PDB entry 1R4P | X-ray diffraction, 1.77 A resolution | chains A and C of the 6 polymer chains in the assembly

# Chain A
Protein: shiga-like toxin type II A subunit
Source organism: Escherichia coli
Notes: EC 3.2.2.22
UniProtKB: Q9R398 (Q9R398_ECOLI); residues 1-297 here correspond to UniProt positions 23-319 (UniProt number = residue number + 22)
Chain sequence (297 residues; row label = number of the first residue in the row):
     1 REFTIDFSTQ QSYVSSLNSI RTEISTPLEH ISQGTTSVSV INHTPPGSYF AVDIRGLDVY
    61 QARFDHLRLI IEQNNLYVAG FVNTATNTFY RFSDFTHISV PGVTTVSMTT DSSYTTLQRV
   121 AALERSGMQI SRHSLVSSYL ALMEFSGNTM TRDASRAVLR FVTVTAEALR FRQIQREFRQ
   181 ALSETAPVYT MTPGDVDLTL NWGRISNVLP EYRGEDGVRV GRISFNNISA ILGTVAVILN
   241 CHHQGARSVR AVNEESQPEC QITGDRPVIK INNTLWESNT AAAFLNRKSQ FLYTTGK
Unresolved in the structure: 243-258
Disulfide bonds: Cys241-Cys260
Metal / ion sites: Na+ site 1: Ser15, Ser19; Na+ site 2: Thr22, Ser25; Na+ site 3: Arg266, Asn279 (together with formate)

# Chain C
Protein: shiga-like toxin type II B subunit
Source organism: Escherichia coli
UniProtKB: Q57249 (Q57249_ENTCL); residues 1-70 here correspond to UniProt positions 20-89 (UniProt number = residue number + 19)
Chain sequence (70 residues; numbered 1 to 70; the number before each row is that of its first residue):
     1 ADCAKGKIEF SKYNEDDTFT VKVDGKEYWT SRWNLQPLLQ SAQLTGMTVT IKSSTCESGS
    61 GFAEVQFNND
Disulfide bonds: Cys3-Cys56
What the authors report for this chain:
  - binding site for 3-pyridinium-1-ylpropane-1-sulfonate: Glu15, Glu64

# How chain A and chain C interact
Contacting residue pairs - 29 pairs, chain A then chain C:
  Gln261(A) with Asn69(C), hydrogen bond (side chain-backbone); Asp70(C), hydrogen bond (side chain-backbone)
  Ile262(A) with Asn69(C)
  Thr263(A) with Met47(C); Asn68(C), hydrogen bond (side chain-backbone); Asn69(C), hydrogen bond
  Gly264(A) with Thr45(C); Gly46(C); Met47(C); Asp70(C)
  Asp265(A) with Lys7(C), salt bridge; Thr45(C), hydrogen bond (backbone-backbone); Gly46(C)
  Arg266(A) with Leu44(C), hydrogen bond (side chain-backbone); Thr45(C), hydrogen bond (backbone-backbone)
  Ile269(A) with Leu44(C), hydrophobic
  Ser278(A) with Leu44(C); Thr45(C), hydrogen bond
  Asn279(A) with Thr45(C)
  Ala282(A) with Ser41(C), hydrogen bond (backbone-side chain); Leu44(C), hydrophobic; Thr45(C)
  Leu285(A) with Ser41(C), hydrogen bond (backbone-side chain)
  Asn286(A) with Pro37(C); Leu38(C); Ser41(C), hydrogen bond (backbone-side chain)
  Arg287(A) with Pro37(C)
  Lys288(A) with Asn34(C), hydrogen bond; Pro37(C)
Interface residues without a listed pair, chain C (13 interface residues in all): Gln40

# Summary
The interface between chain A and chain C involves 14 residues on one side and 13 on the other; the contacts
include 12 hydrogen bonds and 1 salt bridge. Among the polar pairs are Asp265(A)-Lys7(C), Gln261(A)-Asn69(C)
and Gln261(A)-Asp70(C). Ser15(A) and Ser19(A) coordinate Na+ site 1. The paper reports a binding site for
3-pyridinium-1-ylpropane-1-sulfonate at Glu15(C) and Glu64(C).
Chain A is shiga-like toxin type II A subunit and chain C is shiga-like toxin type II B subunit, both from
Escherichia coli; the structure, Shiga toxin type 2, was determined by X-ray diffraction together with 1R4Q
from the same study.
